Entry 7MH3 (X-ray diffraction, 2.30 A resolution); this record covers chains L and M of the 3 polymer chains in the assembly.

Chain L:
Protein: Reaction center protein L chain
Source organism: Rhodobacter sphaeroides
Reference sequence: P0C0Y8 (RCEL_RHOSH); residues 0-281 here correspond to UniProt positions 1-282 (UniProt number = residue number + 1)
Chain sequence (282 residues; each row starts with the number of its first residue; numbering starts at 0):
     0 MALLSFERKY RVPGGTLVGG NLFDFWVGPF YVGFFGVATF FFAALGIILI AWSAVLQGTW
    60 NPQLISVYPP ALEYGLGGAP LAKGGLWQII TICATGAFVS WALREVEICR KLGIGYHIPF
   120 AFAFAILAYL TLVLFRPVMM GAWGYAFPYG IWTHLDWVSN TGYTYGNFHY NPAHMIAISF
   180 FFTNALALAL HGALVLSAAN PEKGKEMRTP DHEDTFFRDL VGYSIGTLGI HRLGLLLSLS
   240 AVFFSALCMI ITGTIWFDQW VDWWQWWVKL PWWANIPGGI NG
Disordered / not traced: 0
Ion coordination: Fe ion: H190, H230 (shared with H219(M), E234(M), H266(M) of chain M)
Residues lining bound ligands:
  - bacteriochlorophyll a (BCL), molecule 1: I46, I49, Y128, L131, F146, I150, W151, H153, L154, W156, V157
  - bacteriochlorophyll a (BCL), molecule 2: F97, F121, A124, I125, A127, Y128, L131, W156, V157, S158, T160, G161, Y162, N166, F167, H168, H173, A176, I177, F180, F181, S244, A245, C247, M248
  - bacteriochlorophyll a (BCL), molecule 3: V157, Y162, H168, F181
  - bacteriochlorophyll a (BCL), molecule 4: H168, H173, M174, I177, S178, F181, T182, L185
  - bacteriopheophytin a (BPH), molecule 1: T38, F41, A42, G45, I49, I89, C92, A93, A96, F97, W100, E104, I117, A120, F121, F123, A124, Y128, F146, Y148, G149, I150, H153, F180, S237, L238, V241
  - bacteriopheophytin a (BPH), molecule 2: F181, A184, L185, A188, L189, F216, L219, V220
  - ubiquinone-10 (U10), molecule 1: F29, V31, G35, T38, F39, W100, R103
  - ubiquinone-10 (U10), molecule 2: A186, L189, H190, L193, V194, E212, D213, F216, Y222, S223, I224, G225, T226, I229, L232

Chain M:
Protein: Reaction center protein M chain
Source organism: Rhodobacter sphaeroides
Reference sequence: P0C0Y9 (RCEM_RHOSH); residues 0-307 here correspond to UniProt positions 1-308 (UniProt number = residue number + 1)
Chain sequence (308 residues; each row starts with the number of its first residue; numbering starts at 0):
     0 MAEYQNIFSQ VQVRGPADLG MTEDVNLANR SGVGPFSTLL GWFGNAQLGP IYLGSLGVLS
    60 LFSGLMWFFT IGIWFWYQAG WNPAVFLRDL FFFSLEPPAP EYGLSFAAPL KEGGLWLIAS
   120 FFMFVAVWSW WGRTYLRAQA LGMGKHTAWA FLSAIWLWMV LGFIRPILMG SWSEAVPYGI
   180 FSHLDWTNNF SLVHGNLFYN PFHGLSIAFL YGSALLFAMH GATILAVSRF GGERELEQIA
   240 DRGTAAERAA LFWRWTMGFN ATMEGIHRWA IWMAVLVTLT GGIGILLSGT VVDNWYVWGQ
   300 NHGMAPLN
Disordered / not traced: 0-1, 303-307
Modified residues: Y210 (3,5-dichloro-L-tyrosine; 2LT)
Curated features (UniProtKB/Swiss-Prot):
  - binding site ((7R,8Z)-bacteriochlorophyll b): H182, H202
  - binding site (Fe cation): H219, E234, H266
  - binding site (a ubiquinone): W252
Ion coordination: Fe ion: H219, E234, H266 (shared with H190(L), H230(L) of chain L)
Residues lining bound ligands:
  - bacteriochlorophyll a (BCL), molecule 1: W66, M122, V126, F150, A153, I154, L156, W157, L160, W185, T186, N187, F189, S190, N195, L196, F197, H202, S205, I206, L209, Y210, V276, T277, G280, G281, I284
  - bacteriochlorophyll a (BCL), molecule 2: M122, W157, L160, V175, I179, H182, L183, W185, T186
  - bacteriochlorophyll a (BCL), molecule 3: F197, G203, I206, A207, Y210, G211, L214
  - bacteriopheophytin a (BPH), molecule 1: S59, L60, G63, L64, F67, A125, V126, W129, T133, T146, A149, F150, A153, A273, V274, T277
  - bacteriopheophytin a (BPH), molecule 2: Y210, A213, L214, A217, M218, W252, T255, M256
  - spheroidene (SPO): W66, F67, F68, I70, G71, F74, W75, F85, L89, F105, W115, L116, S119, F120, M122, F123, W157, M158, L160, G161, F162, W171, V175, Y177, G178, I179, H182
  - ubiquinone-10 (U10): L214, L215, M218, H219, T222, I223, A245, A248, A249, W252, M256, F258, N259, A260, T261, M262, I265, W268, M272

Interface between chain L and chain M:
Contacting residue pairs (204):
  L3(L) with L250(M), hydrophobic; R253(M); N259(M)
  F5(L) with R241(M); E246(M)
  E6(L) with L250(M); R253(M); W254(M), hydrogen bond
  K8(L) with E246(M), salt bridge
  Y9(L) with T243(M), hydrogen bond; E246(M), hydrogen bond; R247(M); L250(M), hydrophobic; W254(M)
  R10(L) with W254(M)
  W25(L) with W254(M)
  P28(L) with R253(M); W254(M); G257(M)
  F29(L) with W254(M); T255(M); M256(M); G257(M)
  Y30(L) with W254(M), hydrogen bond (backbone-backbone)
  W100(L) with T255(M)
  R103(L) with W254(M), hydrogen bond (side chain-backbone); T255(M), hydrogen bond (side chain-backbone)
  E104(L) with F251(M); T255(M)
  I107(L) with F251(M), hydrophobic; W254(M); T255(M)
  C108(L) with F251(M), hydrophobic
  K110(L) with W254(M)
  L111(L) with R247(M), hydrogen bond (backbone-side chain); F251(M); W254(M), hydrophobic
  G112(L) with R228(M), hydrogen bond (backbone-side chain); F229(M)
  I113(L) with A225(M); V226(M), hydrophobic; R228(M); F251(M), hydrophobic
  G114(L) with A225(M), hydrogen bond (backbone-backbone); R228(M)
  H116(L) with Q4(M), hydrogen bond (side chain-backbone); A221(M); L224(M); A225(M)
  I117(L) with A221(M), hydrophobic; T222(M); F251(M), hydrophobic; W252(M), hydrophobic
  W151(L) with F197(M)
  L154(L) with F197(M)
  V157(L) with F197(M), hydrophobic
  Y162(L) with N187(M), hydrogen bond; L191(M)
  N166(L) with L183(M); N187(M)
  H168(L) with L183(M), hydrogen bond (side chain-backbone); T186(M)
  Y169(L) with F180(M); D184(M), hydrogen bond
  M174(L) with F180(M), hydrophobic; L183(M), hydrophobic
  F180(L) with L209(M); A213(M), hydrophobic
  N183(L) with S212(M); A213(M), hydrogen bond (side chain-backbone); F216(M)
  A184(L) with A273(M)
  A186(L) with F216(M)
  L187(L) with S212(M); F216(M); A269(M)
  A188(L) with A273(M)
  H190(L) with H219(M); E234(M), salt bridge; H266(M), hydrogen bond
  G191(L) with H266(M)
  A192(L) with H145(M); T146(M); I270(M), hydrophobic
  V194(L) with E234(M); L235(M); H266(M)
  L195(L) with H145(M); E263(M); H266(M); R267(M); I270(M), hydrophobic
  S196(L) with M142(M); G143(M), hydrogen bond (backbone-backbone); H145(M)
  A197(L) with L235(M), hydrophobic
  A198(L) with L235(M)
  N199(L) with G143(M); H145(M); E263(M), hydrogen bond; R267(M)
  P200(L) with G141(M); G143(M)
  E201(L) with Q138(M); G141(M), hydrogen bond (backbone-backbone); M142(M); K144(M), salt bridge
  M206(L) with L235(M)
  R207(L) with E22(M), salt bridge; L140(M), hydrogen bond (side chain-backbone); G141(M); M142(M); L235(M)
  T208(L) with L235(M)
  P209(L) with L235(M)
  D210(L) with M20(M)
  H211(L) with M20(M); E22(M), salt bridge; L140(M); M142(M)
  E212(L) with L235(M)
  D213(L) with N44(M)
  T214(L) with G19(M); M20(M), hydrogen bond (side chain-backbone); R29(M); L140(M)
  F215(L) with T133(M); A137(M); L140(M), hydrophobic; M142(M), hydrophobic; T146(M)
  R217(L) with N44(M); Q46(M); G48(M); P49(M); I50(M)
  D218(L) with V24(M); R29(M), salt bridge; I50(M); Y51(M), hydrogen bond (backbone-backbone); R132(M), hydrogen bond (backbone-side chain)
  L219(L) with W129(M); R132(M), hydrogen bond (backbone-side chain); T133(M)
  V220(L) with I50(M); W129(M), hydrophobic
  G221(L) with L47(M); G48(M), hydrogen bond (backbone-backbone); P49(M); I50(M)
  Y222(L) with L39(M); N44(M), hydrogen bond (side chain-backbone); Q46(M); L47(M), hydrophobic
  S223(L) with N44(M), hydrogen bond (backbone-side chain)
  I224(L) with G43(M); N44(M), hydrogen bond (backbone-backbone)
  G225(L) with N44(M)
  T226(L) with E232(M)
  L227(L) with N5(M); L224(M), hydrophobic
  G228(L) with F42(M)
  I229(L) with F216(M)
  H230(L) with H219(M), hydrogen bond; G220(M); I223(M); E234(M), salt bridge
  R231(L) with Y3(M); N5(M), hydrogen bond (side chain-backbone); I6(M), hydrogen bond (side chain-backbone); F7(M); S8(M), hydrogen bond; W41(M); F42(M), hydrogen bond (side chain-backbone); L224(M)
  L232(L) with F42(M)
  G233(L) with F216(M)
  L234(L) with A217(M); L224(M), hydrophobic
  S237(L) with A213(M); A217(M)
  W263(L) with F180(M), hydrophobic
  W266(L) with L86(M), hydrogen bond (side chain-backbone); R87(M), hydrogen bond (side chain-backbone)
  V267(L) with R87(M); F91(M), hydrophobic
  W272(L) with A83(M); L86(M), hydrophobic; R87(M), hydrogen bond (backbone-side chain)
  I275(L) with N81(M); A83(M), hydrophobic; V84(M), hydrophobic; R87(M), hydrogen bond (backbone-side chain)
  P276(L) with V84(M)
  G277(L) with R87(M), hydrogen bond (backbone-side chain)
  G278(L) with Q77(M); V84(M); D88(M)
  I279(L) with D88(M), hydrogen bond (backbone-side chain); F91(M), hydrophobic; F92(M), hydrophobic
  N280(L) with R87(M), hydrogen bond (backbone-side chain); D88(M), hydrogen bond; F91(M)
Also at the interface, not in a pair above, chain L (97 interface residues in all): Y115, A120, D155, S158, F181, L189, L193, K204, L235, A273, G281
Also at the interface, not in a pair above, chain M (101 interface residues in all): E2, D17, A78, F90, R136, N195, Y198, Y210, L215, M218, I238, A239, A249, M272

Overview:
The interface between chain L and chain M involves 97 residues on one side and 101 on the other; the contacts
include 40 hydrogen bonds and 7 salt bridges. Polar contacts include K8(L)-E246(M), H190(L)-E234(M) and
E201(L)-K144(M).
Here chain L is Reaction center protein L chain and chain M is Reaction center protein M chain, both from
Rhodobacter sphaeroides. Entry 7MH3 (Crystal structure of R. sphaeroides Photosynthetic Reaction Center
variant; Y(M210)3-chlorotyrosine) was determined by X-ray diffraction together with 7MH4, 7MH5, 7MH8 and 7MH9
from the same study.
